PDB entry 2BFQ | X-ray diffraction, 1.50 A resolution | chain A

[Chain A]
Protein: Hypothetical protein AF1521
Source organism: Archaeoglobus fulgidus
UniProt: O28751 (YF21_ARCFU); residue numbers follow UniProt; this construct covers 1-192
Chain sequence (192 residues; row label = number of the first residue in the row):
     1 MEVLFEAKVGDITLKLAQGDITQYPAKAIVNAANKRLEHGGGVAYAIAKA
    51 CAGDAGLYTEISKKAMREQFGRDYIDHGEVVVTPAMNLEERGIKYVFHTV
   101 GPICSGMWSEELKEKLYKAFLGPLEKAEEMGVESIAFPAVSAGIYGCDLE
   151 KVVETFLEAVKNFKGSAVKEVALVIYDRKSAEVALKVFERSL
Modified residues: M1 (n-formylmethionine; FME)
Ligand contacts: Adenosine-5-Diphosphoribose (AR6; [(2R,3S,4R,5R)-5-(6-aminopurin-9-yl)-3,4-dihydroxy-oxolan-2-yl]methyl [hydroxy-[[(2R,3S,4R,5S)-3,4,5-trihydroxyoxolan-2-yl]methoxy]phosphoryl] hydrogen phosphate): G19, D20, I21, A32, A33, N34, E38, H39, G40, G41, G42, V43, A44, A46, P138, A139, V140, S141, A142, G143, I144, Y145, V174, Y176, D177
Swiss-Prot annotation at these positions:
  - binding site (substrate): G19 to I21, A32 to N34, H39 to A44, V140 to G146
  - mutagenesis: D20 (D20A: Strongly reduced affinity for ADP-ribose), G41 (G41D: Abolishes hydrolase activity), G42 (G42D: Abolishes hydrolase activity)

[Overview]
Chain A binds Adenosine-5-Diphosphoribose. UniProt lists 19 substrate-binding residues and 3 mutagenesis
sites.
Chain A is Hypothetical protein AF1521 (Archaeoglobus fulgidus); the structure, Macro domains are ADP-ribose
binding molecules, was determined by X-ray diffraction, deposited together with 2BFR.
